3IP0 - chain A; structure by X-ray diffraction, 0.89 A resolution.

[Chain A]
Molecule: 2-amino-4-hydroxy-6-hydroxymethyldihydropteridine pyrophosphokinase
From: Escherichia coli
Notes: EC 2.7.6.3
UniProtKB: P26281 (HPPK_ECOLI); residues 1-158 here correspond to UniProt positions 2-159 (UniProt number = residue number + 1)
Amino-acid sequence (158 residues; numbered 1 to 158; the number before each row is that of its first residue):
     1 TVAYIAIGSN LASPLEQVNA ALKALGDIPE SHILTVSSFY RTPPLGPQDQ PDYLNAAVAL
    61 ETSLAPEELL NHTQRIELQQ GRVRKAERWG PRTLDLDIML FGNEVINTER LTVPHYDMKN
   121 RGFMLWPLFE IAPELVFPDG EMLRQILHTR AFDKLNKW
Ion coordination: Mg2+ site 1: Asp95, Asp97 (together with AMP-CPP)
Small-molecule neighbours:
  - AMP-CPP (APC; diphosphomethylphosphonic acid adenosyl ester): Leu70, Gln74, Glu77, Arg82, Arg84, Trp89, Arg92, Asp95, Leu96, Asp97, Ile98, Arg110, Leu111, Thr112, Val113, His115, Tyr116, Arg121
  - 6-hydroxymethylpterin / 6-carboxypterin: Gly8, Thr42, Pro43, Pro44, Leu45, Gly46, Tyr53, Asn55, Trp89, Arg92, Asp95, Asp97, Arg121, Phe123

[Overview]
Bound to chain A: AMP-CPP and 6-hydroxymethylpterin / 6-carboxypterin. Asp95 and Asp97 coordinate Mg2+ site 1.
Chain A is 2-amino-4-hydroxy-6-hydroxymethyldihydropteridine pyrophosphokinase (Escherichia coli); the
structure, Crystal structure of E. coli HPPK in complex with MgAMPCPP and
6-hydroxymethylpterin/6-carboxypterin, was determined by X-ray diffraction (same publication as 1F9H, 1G4C,
1HQ2, 1IM6 and 1KBR).
